7XT6 - chains B and D of the 4 polymer chains in the assembly; structure by electron microscopy, 3.63 A resolution.

== Chain B (and D) ==
Name: Isoform 2 of Immunoglobulin heavy constant mu
Organism: Homo sapiens
Notes: chain D of this document is another copy of the same molecule, construct and numbering; everything in this record applies to it too
UniProt: P01871-2 (IGHM_HUMAN); residues 245-608 here correspond to UniProt positions 109-472 (UniProt number = residue number - 136)
Chain sequence (364 residues; numbered 245 to 608; the number before each row is that of its first residue):
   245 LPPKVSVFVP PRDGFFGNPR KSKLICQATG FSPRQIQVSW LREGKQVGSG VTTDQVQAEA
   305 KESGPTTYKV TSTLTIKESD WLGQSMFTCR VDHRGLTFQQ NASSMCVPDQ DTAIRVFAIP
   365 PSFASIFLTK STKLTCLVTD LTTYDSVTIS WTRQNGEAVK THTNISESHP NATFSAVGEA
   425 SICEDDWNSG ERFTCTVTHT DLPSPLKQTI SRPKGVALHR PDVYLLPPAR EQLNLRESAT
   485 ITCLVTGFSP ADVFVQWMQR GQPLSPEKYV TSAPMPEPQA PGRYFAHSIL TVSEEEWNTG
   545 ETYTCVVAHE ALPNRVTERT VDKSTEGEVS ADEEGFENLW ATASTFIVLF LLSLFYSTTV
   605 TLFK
Disordered / not traced: 608 (chain D: fully traced)
Disulfides: Cys-270/Cys-333, Cys-380/Cys-439, Cys-487/Cys-549
Glycans and other covalent adducts: N-acetylglucosamine (NAG) linked to Asn-345, Asn-408; glycan linked to Asn-415

== Interface between chain B and chain D ==
Contacting residue pairs (70):
  Val-251(B) / Pro-255(D)
  Phe-252(B) / Phe-252(D)
  Phe-252(B) / Val-253(D)
  Phe-252(B) / Pro-254(D)  hydrophobic
  Phe-252(B) / Lys-267(D)
  Phe-252(B) / Ile-269(D)  hydrophobic
  Val-253(B) / Val-253(D)  hydrogen bond (backbone-backbone)
  Pro-254(B) / Phe-252(D)  hydrophobic
  Pro-255(B) / Val-251(D)
  Phe-260(B) / Lys-248(D)
  Ile-269(B) / Phe-252(D)  hydrophobic
  Ile-269(B) / Gln-271(D)
  Gln-271(B) / Ile-269(D)
  Cys-350(B) / Cys-350(D)  disulfide
  Pro-352(B) / Arg-256(D)
  Pro-352(B) / Val-351(D)  hydrophobic
  Asp-389(B) / Arg-264(D)
  Ser-390(B) / Glu-322(D)  hydrogen bond
  Ser-390(B) / Leu-326(D)
  Thr-392(B) / Ser-323(D)  hydrogen bond
  Thr-442(B) / Leu-326(D)
  His-443(B) / Leu-326(D)
  Thr-444(B) / Arg-256(D)
  Thr-444(B) / Glu-322(D)
  Leu-446(B) / Arg-256(D)
  Ser-448(B) / Gln-328(D)
  Pro-449(B) / Gln-328(D)
  Tyr-468(B) / Glu-475(D)
  Tyr-468(B) / Gln-476(D)
  Leu-470(B) / Ala-473(D)  hydrophobic
  Pro-471(B) / Leu-470(D)
  Ala-473(B) / Leu-470(D)  hydrophobic
  Arg-474(B) / Gly-571(D)
  Glu-475(B) / Tyr-468(D)
  Leu-479(B) / Tyr-468(D)
  Glu-511(B) / Pro-522(D)
  Glu-511(B) / Gln-523(D)
  Lys-512(B) / Pro-522(D)
  Val-514(B) / Pro-522(D)
  Val-514(B) / Phe-529(D)  hydrophobic
  Thr-515(B) / Met-519(D)
  Met-519(B) / Val-514(D)  hydrophobic
  Pro-522(B) / Val-514(D)
  Phe-529(B) / Val-514(D)  hydrophobic
  His-531(B) / His-531(D)
  Ile-533(B) / Phe-529(D)  hydrophobic
  Ile-533(B) / His-531(D)
  Arg-563(B) / Glu-475(D)  salt bridge
  Glu-570(B) / Val-573(D)
  Gly-579(B) / Phe-580(D)
  Leu-583(B) / Phe-580(D)  hydrophobic
  Leu-583(B) / Leu-583(D)
  Leu-583(B) / Trp-584(D)  hydrophobic
  Ala-587(B) / Leu-583(D)  hydrophobic
  Phe-590(B) / Phe-590(D)
  Phe-590(B) / Ile-591(D)  hydrophobic
  Ile-591(B) / Phe-590(D)  hydrophobic
  Leu-593(B) / Phe-594(D)  hydrophobic
  Phe-594(B) / Leu-593(D)  hydrophobic
  Phe-594(B) / Phe-594(D)  hydrophobic
  Ser-597(B) / Phe-594(D)
  Ser-597(B) / Ser-597(D)  hydrogen bond
  Ser-597(B) / Leu-598(D)
  Tyr-600(B) / Ser-601(D)
  Ser-601(B) / Tyr-600(D)
  Ser-601(B) / Ser-601(D)
  Val-604(B) / Ser-601(D)
  Val-604(B) / Val-604(D)  hydrophobic
  Val-604(B) / Thr-605(D)
  Thr-605(B) / Tyr-600(D)
Also at the interface, not in a pair above, chain B (62 interface residues in all): Ser-266, Lys-267, Asp-298, Pro-447, Val-467, Gln-476, Leu-488, Pro-520, Gln-523, Glu-578, Trp-584, Leu-598, Phe-607
Also at the interface, not in a pair above, chain D (54 interface residues in all): Lys-313, Thr-484, Glu-511, Lys-512, Thr-515, Pro-520, Ile-533, Thr-535, Glu-572, Ala-587, Lys-608
Disulfides between the chains: Cys-350(B)/Cys-350(D)

== Overview ==
62 residues of chain B face 54 of chain D across their interface, with 1 disulfide bond, 4 hydrogen bonds and
1 salt bridge. Among the polar pairs are Arg-563(B)/Glu-475(D), Ser-390(B)/Glu-322(D) and
Thr-392(B)/Ser-323(D). N-acetylglucosamine is covalently linked to Asn-345(B) and Asn-408(B).
Chain B and chain D are both Isoform 2 of Immunoglobulin heavy constant mu (Homo sapiens); the structure,
Structure of a membrane protein M3, was determined by electron microscopy (same publication as 7WSO).
